Entry 1TY9 (X-ray diffraction, 1.80 A resolution); this record covers chains A and B.

== Chain A (and B) ==
Molecule: Phenazine biosynthesis protein phzG
From: Pseudomonas fluorescens
Notes: chain B of this document is another copy of the same molecule, construct and numbering; everything in this record applies to it too
UniProt: Q51793 (PHZG_PSEFL); residue numbers follow UniProt; this construct covers 1-222
Amino-acid sequence (222 residues; row label = number of the first residue in the row):
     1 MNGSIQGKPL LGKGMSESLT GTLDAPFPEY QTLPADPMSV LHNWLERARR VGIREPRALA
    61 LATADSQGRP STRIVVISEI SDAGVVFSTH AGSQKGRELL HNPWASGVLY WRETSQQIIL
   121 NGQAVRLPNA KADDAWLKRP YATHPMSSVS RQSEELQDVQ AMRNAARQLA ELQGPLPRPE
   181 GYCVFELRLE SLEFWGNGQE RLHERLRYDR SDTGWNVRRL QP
Disordered / not traced: 1-20 (chain B: 1-15)
Residues lining bound ligands:
  - FMN (flavin mononucleotide), molecule 1: Glu55, Arg73, Ile74, Val75, Val76, Ser88, Thr89, His90, Ser93, Gln94, Lys95, Gln152, Ser153
  - FMN, molecule 2: Tyr110, Gln117, Trp195, Arg205

== Interface between chain A and chain B ==
Contacting residue pairs - 130 pairs, chain A then chain B:
  Gly21(A) - Arg54(B)
  Thr22(A) - Arg54(B)
  Tyr30(A) - Leu156(B)
  Tyr30(A) - Val159(B)
  Arg54(A) - Thr20(B)  hydrogen bond
  Arg54(A) - Gly21(B)
  Arg54(A) - Arg112(B)  hydrogen bond (backbone-side chain)
  Arg54(A) - Glu113(B)
  Glu55(A) - Leu19(B)
  Glu55(A) - Thr20(B)  hydrogen bond
  Glu55(A) - Tyr110(B)  hydrogen bond
  Glu55(A) - Arg112(B)  hydrogen bond (backbone-side chain)
  Arg57(A) - Ser16(B)  hydrogen bond (side chain-backbone)
  Ala58(A) - Arg112(B)
  Ala60(A) - Ala60(B)  hydrophobic
  Ala60(A) - Val108(B)  hydrophobic
  Ala62(A) - Ala62(B)  hydrophobic
  Ala62(A) - Pro70(B)
  Ala62(A) - Thr72(B)
  Thr63(A) - Pro70(B)
  Ala64(A) - Gly68(B)
  Gly68(A) - Ala64(B)
  Gly68(A) - Asn102(B)
  Arg69(A) - Trp104(B)
  Pro70(A) - Ala62(B)  hydrophobic
  Pro70(A) - Thr63(B)
  Pro70(A) - Trp104(B)
  Pro70(A) - Ala105(B)
  Pro70(A) - Ser106(B)
  Ser71(A) - Ser106(B)
  Thr72(A) - Ala62(B)
  Thr72(A) - Ser106(B)  hydrogen bond
  Thr72(A) - Gly107(B)
  Thr72(A) - Val108(B)
  Thr72(A) - Ile119(B)
  Arg73(A) - Gln117(B)
  Ile74(A) - Tyr110(B)  hydrophobic
  Ile74(A) - Gln117(B)
  Val76(A) - Ser16(B)
  Gln94(A) - Arg207(B)
  Asn102(A) - Gly68(B)  hydrogen bond (side chain-backbone)
  Trp104(A) - Arg69(B)
  Trp104(A) - Pro70(B)
  Ala105(A) - Pro70(B)
  Ser106(A) - Pro70(B)
  Ser106(A) - Ser71(B)
  Ser106(A) - Thr72(B)  hydrogen bond
  Gly107(A) - Thr72(B)
  Val108(A) - Ala60(B)  hydrophobic
  Val108(A) - Thr72(B)
  Tyr110(A) - Glu55(B)  hydrogen bond
  Tyr110(A) - Ala58(B)  hydrophobic
  Tyr110(A) - Ile74(B)  hydrophobic
  Tyr110(A) - Arg112(B)
  Arg112(A) - Arg54(B)  hydrogen bond (side chain-backbone)
  Arg112(A) - Glu55(B)  hydrogen bond (side chain-backbone)
  Arg112(A) - Tyr110(B)
  Arg112(A) - Arg112(B)
  Glu113(A) - Arg54(B)
  Gln117(A) - Arg73(B)
  Gln117(A) - Ile74(B)  hydrogen bond (side chain-backbone)
  Ile119(A) - Thr72(B)
  Arg139(A) - Glu17(B)  salt bridge
  Pro140(A) - Glu17(B)
  Ala142(A) - Arg201(B)
  Thr143(A) - Glu17(B)
  Thr143(A) - Arg201(B)
  Met146(A) - Glu200(B)
  Met146(A) - Arg201(B)
  Met146(A) - Leu202(B)  hydrophobic
  Ser150(A) - Gln221(B)
  Ser150(A) - Pro222(B)  hydrogen bond (side chain-backbone)
  Arg151(A) - Gln221(B)  hydrogen bond (backbone-side chain)
  Gln152(A) - Arg205(B)
  Gln152(A) - Gln221(B)
  Gln152(A) - Pro222(B)
  Ser153(A) - Arg205(B)  hydrogen bond
  Ser153(A) - Leu220(B)
  Ser153(A) - Gln221(B)  hydrogen bond (backbone-backbone)
  Glu154(A) - Leu220(B)
  Glu154(A) - Gln221(B)  hydrogen bond (backbone-backbone)
  Glu155(A) - Arg218(B)  salt bridge
  Glu155(A) - Arg219(B)
  Glu155(A) - Gln221(B)  hydrogen bond (backbone-side chain)
  Leu156(A) - Tyr30(B)
  Leu156(A) - Leu202(B)  hydrophobic
  Leu156(A) - Arg219(B)  hydrogen bond (backbone-backbone)
  Leu156(A) - Leu220(B)
  Leu156(A) - Gln221(B)
  Val159(A) - Tyr30(B)
  Val159(A) - Leu202(B)
  Val159(A) - Arg219(B)
  Met162(A) - Leu202(B)  hydrophobic
  Met162(A) - Gln221(B)
  Met162(A) - Pro222(B)
  Arg163(A) - Gln199(B)  hydrogen bond (side chain-backbone)
  Arg163(A) - Glu200(B)  salt bridge
  Arg163(A) - Leu202(B)
  Arg167(A) - Glu200(B)  salt bridge
  Gln199(A) - Arg163(B)  hydrogen bond (backbone-side chain)
  Glu200(A) - Met146(B)
  Glu200(A) - Arg163(B)  salt bridge
  Arg201(A) - Thr143(B)
  Arg201(A) - Met146(B)
  Leu202(A) - Met146(B)  hydrophobic
  Leu202(A) - Leu156(B)  hydrophobic
  Leu202(A) - Val159(B)
  Leu202(A) - Met162(B)  hydrophobic
  Leu202(A) - Arg163(B)
  Arg205(A) - Gln152(B)
  Arg205(A) - Ser153(B)  hydrogen bond
  Arg218(A) - Glu155(B)  salt bridge
  Arg219(A) - Glu155(B)
  Arg219(A) - Leu156(B)  hydrogen bond (backbone-backbone)
  Arg219(A) - Val159(B)
  Leu220(A) - Ser153(B)
  Leu220(A) - Glu154(B)
  Leu220(A) - Leu156(B)
  Gln221(A) - Val149(B)
  Gln221(A) - Ser150(B)
  Gln221(A) - Arg151(B)  hydrogen bond (side chain-backbone)
  Gln221(A) - Gln152(B)
  Gln221(A) - Ser153(B)  hydrogen bond (backbone-backbone)
  Gln221(A) - Glu154(B)  hydrogen bond (backbone-backbone)
  Gln221(A) - Glu155(B)  hydrogen bond (side chain-backbone)
  Gln221(A) - Leu156(B)
  Gln221(A) - Met162(B)
  Pro222(A) - Ser150(B)  hydrogen bond (backbone-side chain)
  Pro222(A) - Gln152(B)
  Pro222(A) - Met162(B)  hydrophobic
Other interface residues (no listed pair), chain A (61 interface residues in all): Asn121, Val149, Glu204, Arg207
Other interface residues (no listed pair), chain B (61 interface residues in all): Ser18, Thr22, Gln94, Asn121, Arg139, Ala142

== Overview ==
Chain A and chain B each contribute 61 residues to their interface; the contacts include 29 hydrogen bonds and
6 salt bridges. Polar contacts include Arg139(A)-Glu17(B), Glu155(A)-Arg218(B) and Arg163(A)-Glu200(B). Chain
A binds flavin mononucleotide.
Chain A and chain B are both Phenazine biosynthesis protein phzG (Pseudomonas fluorescens); the structure,
X-ray crystal structure of phzg from pseudomonas fluorescens, was determined by X-ray diffraction together
with 1T9M from the same study.
